Entry 9G8S (electron microscopy, 3.96 A resolution); this record covers chains e and f of the 51 polymer chains in the assembly.

Chain e (and f):
Name: Tail sheath
From: Clostridioides phage phiCD508
Notes: chain f of this document is another copy of the same molecule, construct and numbering; everything in this record applies to it too
Reference sequence: J9QE70 (J9QE70_9CAUD); residue numbers follow UniProt; this construct covers 13-472
Chain sequence (460 residues; row label = number of the first residue in the row):
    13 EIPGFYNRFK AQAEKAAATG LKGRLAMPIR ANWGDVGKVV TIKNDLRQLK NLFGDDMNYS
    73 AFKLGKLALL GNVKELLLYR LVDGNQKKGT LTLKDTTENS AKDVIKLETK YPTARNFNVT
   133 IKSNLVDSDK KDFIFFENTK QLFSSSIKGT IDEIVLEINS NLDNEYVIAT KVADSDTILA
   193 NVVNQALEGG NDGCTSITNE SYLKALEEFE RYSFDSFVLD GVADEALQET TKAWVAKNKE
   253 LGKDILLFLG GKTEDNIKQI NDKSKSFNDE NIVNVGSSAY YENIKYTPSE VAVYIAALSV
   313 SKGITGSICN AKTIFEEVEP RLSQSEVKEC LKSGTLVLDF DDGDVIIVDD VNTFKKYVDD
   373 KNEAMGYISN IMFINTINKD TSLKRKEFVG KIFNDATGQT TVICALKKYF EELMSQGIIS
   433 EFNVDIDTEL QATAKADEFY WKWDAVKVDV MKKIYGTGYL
Construct notes: conflict Ala23 (Thr in J9QE70), Ala28 (Ser in J9QE70), Ala29 (Thr in J9QE70), Ala30 (Asn in J9QE70)

Interface between chain e and chain f:
Contacting residue pairs (28):
  Lys340(e) with Ile14(f)
  Val360(e) with Ile14(f), hydrophobic
  Asp361(e) with Pro15(f)
  Lys464(e) with Pro15(f); Gly16(f), hydrogen bond (backbone-backbone)
  Lys465(e) with Glu13(f), hydrogen bond (side chain-backbone); Gly16(f)
  Ile466(e) with Gly16(f), hydrogen bond (backbone-backbone); Phe17(f); Tyr18(f), hydrogen bond (backbone-backbone)
  Tyr467(e) with Glu13(f); Tyr18(f); Arg20(f)
  Gly468(e) with Tyr18(f), hydrogen bond (backbone-backbone); Asn19(f); Arg20(f), hydrogen bond (backbone-backbone)
  Thr469(e) with Asn19(f); Arg20(f)
  Gly470(e) with Arg20(f), hydrogen bond (backbone-backbone); Phe21(f); Lys22(f), hydrogen bond (backbone-backbone)
  Tyr471(e) with Lys22(f); Ala23(f); Lys27(f)
  Leu472(e) with Phe21(f), hydrophobic; Lys22(f), hydrogen bond (backbone-backbone); Ala23(f); Gln24(f)
Other interface residues (no listed pair), chain e (14 interface residues in all): Asn322, Val339
Other interface residues (no listed pair), chain f (14 interface residues in all): Glu26

In short:
The chain e/chain f interface involves 14 residues from each chain, with 9 hydrogen bonds. Polar pairs include
Lys465(e)-Glu13(f), Lys464(e)-Gly16(f) and Ile466(e)-Gly16(f).
Both chains are Tail sheath (Clostridioides phage phiCD508). Entry 9G8S (C3 reconstruction of extended
phiCD508 needle) was determined by electron microscopy (same publication as 9GB0, 9GB1, 9GB2, 9GB5 and 9GB7).
